PDB entry 8VQI | electron microscopy, 3.13 A resolution | chains A and D of the 4 polymer chains in the assembly

# Chain A
Protein: Light-independent protochlorophyllide reductase subunit N
Source organism: Cereibacter sphaeroides
Notes: EC 1.3.7.7
Reference sequence: B9KK24 (BCHN_CERSK); residues 1-428 here = UniProt positions 1-428
Chain sequence (428 residues; each row starts with the number of its first residue):
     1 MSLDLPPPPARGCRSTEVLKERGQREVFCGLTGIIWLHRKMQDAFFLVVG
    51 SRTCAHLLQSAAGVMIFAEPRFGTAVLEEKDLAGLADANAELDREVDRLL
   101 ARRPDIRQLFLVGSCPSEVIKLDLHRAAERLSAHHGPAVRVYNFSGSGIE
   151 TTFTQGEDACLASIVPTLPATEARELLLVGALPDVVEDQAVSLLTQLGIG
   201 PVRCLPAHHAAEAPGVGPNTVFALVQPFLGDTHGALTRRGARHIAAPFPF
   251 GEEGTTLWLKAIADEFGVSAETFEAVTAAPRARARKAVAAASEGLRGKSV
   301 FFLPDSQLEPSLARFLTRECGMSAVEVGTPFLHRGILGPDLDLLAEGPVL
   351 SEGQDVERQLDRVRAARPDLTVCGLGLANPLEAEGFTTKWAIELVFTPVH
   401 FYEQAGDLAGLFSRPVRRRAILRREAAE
Not modelled in the structure: 1-21, 424-428
Small-molecule neighbours:
  - Protochlorophyllide (PMR): F28, T32, I35, W36, L57, S60, A61, F153, L375, W390, I392, E393, F396
  - 4Fe-4S cluster (SF4): C29, L31, T53, C54, L57, S114, C115, P116, G146, S147, G148
Curated features (UniProtKB/Swiss-Prot):
  - binding site ([4Fe-4S] cluster): C29, C54, C115

# Chain D
Protein: Light-independent protochlorophyllide reductase subunit B
Source organism: Cereibacter sphaeroides
Notes: EC 1.3.7.7
Reference sequence: B9KK25 (BCHB_CERSK); residue numbers follow UniProt; this construct covers 1-536
Chain sequence (536 residues; numbered 1 to 536; the number before each row is that of its first residue):
     1 MKLTLWTYEGPPHVGAMRVATGMTGMHYVLHAPQGDTYADLLFTMIERRG
    51 KRPPVSYTTFQARDLGSDTAELFQSACRDAYERFQPQAIMVGSSCTAELI
   101 QDDTGGLADALSLPVPVVHLELPSYQRKENFGADESFLQICRKLARPMER
   151 TEKVSCNLLGPTALGFRHRDDILEVTRLLEGMGIAVNAVAPMGASPADIA
   201 RLGAAHFNVLLYPETGESAARWAEKTLKQPYTKTVPIGVGATRDFVAEVA
   251 ALAGVAPVADDSRLRQPWWSASVDSTYLTGKRVFLFGDATHVIAAARVAR
   301 DEMGFEVVGMGCYNREFARPMRAAAKGYGLEALVTDDYLEVEEAIQALAP
   351 ELILGTQMERHIAKRLGIPCAVISAPVHVQDFPARYSPQMGFEGANVLFD
   401 TWIHPLTMGLEEHLLTMFREDFEFHDEAGPSHHGGKAVPASAPRADEAAE
   451 ALPATGAETAEGGSIPPEAVPPAAAAAAEAPAGEIVWLTDAERELKKIPF
   501 FVRGKARRNTEKFAAEKGLTRISIETLYEAKAHYAR
Not modelled in the structure: 421-536
Metal / ion sites: 4Fe-4S cluster Fe near D36 (its only coordinating residue here)
Small-molecule neighbours:
  - Protochlorophyllide (PMR), molecule 1: Y38, L41, L42, M45, I46, V379
  - Protochlorophyllide (PMR), molecule 2: V273, D274, L410
  - 4Fe-4S cluster (SF4): P33, Q34, G35, D36, Y38, T96
Curated features (UniProtKB/Swiss-Prot):
  - active site: D274 (Proton donor)
  - binding site ([4Fe-4S] cluster): D36
  - binding site (substrate): G409, L410
Reported in the primary citation:
  - catalytic residues: D274 (citing earlier work)

# Interface between chain A and chain D
Residue-residue contacts - 34 pairs, chain A then chain D:
  R39(A) - M417(D)  hydrogen bond (side chain-backbone)
  R39(A) - F418(D)
  V64(A) - L414(D)  hydrophobic
  V64(A) - L415(D)
  V64(A) - F418(D)  hydrophobic
  M65(A) - F418(D)  hydrophobic
  A68(A) - L415(D)  hydrophobic
  A68(A) - R419(D)
  E69(A) - R419(D)  salt bridge
  A378(A) - V273(D)  hydrophobic
  N379(A) - W268(D)
  N379(A) - S272(D)
  N379(A) - V273(D)  hydrogen bond (side chain-backbone)
  E382(A) - A271(D)
  E382(A) - V273(D)
  A383(A) - W268(D)
  T388(A) - V273(D)
  W390(A) - V273(D)
  R414(A) - T276(D)
  R414(A) - Y277(D)
  R414(A) - T279(D)
  R418(A) - S270(D)  hydrogen bond (side chain-backbone)
  R418(A) - S275(D)  hydrogen bond (side chain-backbone)
  R418(A) - L278(D)
  R418(A) - T279(D)  hydrogen bond
  R418(A) - E302(D)
  R418(A) - M303(D)  hydrogen bond (side chain-backbone)
  R418(A) - G304(D)
  I421(A) - R300(D)
  I421(A) - D301(D)
  L422(A) - S270(D)
  L422(A) - A271(D)  hydrophobic
  L422(A) - D301(D)
  L422(A) - E302(D)
Other interface residues (no listed pair), chain A (18 interface residues in all): F67, R417, R419
Other interface residues (no listed pair), chain D (21 interface residues in all): E411

# Summary
18 residues of chain A face 21 of chain D across their interface; the contacts include 6 hydrogen bonds and 1
salt bridge. Among the polar pairs are E69(A)-R419(D), R39(A)-M417(D) and N379(A)-V273(D). One
Protochlorophyllide molecule is bound between chain A and chain D. Chain A binds 4Fe-4S cluster. From the
paper: the catalytic residue D274(D).
Chain A is Light-independent protochlorophyllide reductase subunit N and chain D is Light-independent
protochlorophyllide reductase subunit B, both from Cereibacter sphaeroides; the structure, CryoEM structure of
BchN-BchB electron acceptor component protein of DPOR with Pchlide, was determined by electron microscopy
(same publication as 9BUO, 9E7H, 9EFU, 8VQH and 8VQJ).
